Entry 5H06 (X-ray diffraction, 1.95 A resolution); this record covers chain A.

[Chain A]
Name: AmyP
From: marine metagenome
Amino-acid sequence (640 residues; row label = number of the first residue in the row; numbering starts at 0):
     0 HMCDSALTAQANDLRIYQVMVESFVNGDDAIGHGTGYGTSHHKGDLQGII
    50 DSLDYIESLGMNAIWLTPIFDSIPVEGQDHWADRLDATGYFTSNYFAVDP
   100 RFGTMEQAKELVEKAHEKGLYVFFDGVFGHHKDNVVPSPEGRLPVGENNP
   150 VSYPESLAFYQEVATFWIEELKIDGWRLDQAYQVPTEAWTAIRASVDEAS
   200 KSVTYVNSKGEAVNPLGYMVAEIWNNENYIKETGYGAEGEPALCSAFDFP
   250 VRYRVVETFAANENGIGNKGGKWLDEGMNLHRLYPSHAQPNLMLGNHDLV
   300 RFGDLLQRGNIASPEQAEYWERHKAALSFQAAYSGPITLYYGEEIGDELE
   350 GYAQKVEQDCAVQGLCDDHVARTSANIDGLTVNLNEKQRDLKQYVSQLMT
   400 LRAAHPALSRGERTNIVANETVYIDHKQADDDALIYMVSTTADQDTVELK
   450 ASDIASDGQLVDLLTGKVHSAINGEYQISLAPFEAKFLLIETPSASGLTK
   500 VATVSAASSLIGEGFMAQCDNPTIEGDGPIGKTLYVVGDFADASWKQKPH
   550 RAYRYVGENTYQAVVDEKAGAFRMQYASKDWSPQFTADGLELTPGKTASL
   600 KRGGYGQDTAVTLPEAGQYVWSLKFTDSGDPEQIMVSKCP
Not modelled in the structure: 497-639
Disulfide bonds: Cys2-Cys243, Cys359-Cys365
Bound ions: Ca2+ site 1: Asn25, Asp27, Ile30, Lys42, Asp44; Ca2+ site 2: Asp303, Gln306, Glu347, Leu348, Tyr351
From the paper describing this entry:
  - mutagenesis - E221Q: abolished catalytic activity
  - catalytic residues: Asp178, Glu221, Asp297
  - contacts within the chain: Arg307-Asp366 (hydrogen bond), Tyr351-Val369 (hydrophobic contact)
  - Ca2+ coordination: Asn25, Asp27, Ile30, Lys42, Asp44, Asp303, Gln306, Glu347, Leu348, Tyr351
  - mutagenesis - Y351A: decreased catalytic activity on soluble and insoluble rice starch
  - mutagenesis - K131A, Y351A: decreased binding to gamma-CD
  - binding site for alpha-D-glucopyranose: Tyr36, Leu84, Asp367, His368
  - mutagenesis - K131A, N148A, N148Y: decreased catalytic activity on soluble and insoluble starch
  - mutagenesis - N148A: decreased catalytic activity on gamma-CD
  - mutagenesis - R141A: unchanged catalytic activity on soluble and insoluble rice starch
  - mutagenesis - W80A/Y228A/Y252A/W272A: decreased catalytic activity
  - mutagenesis - K131A, R141A, N148A, N148Y: decreased stability
  - mutagenesis - W80A, Y228A, Y252A, W272A: unchanged catalytic activity

[Summary]
The Ca2+ site 1 is built by Asn25, Asp27, Ile30, Lys42 and Asp44. Asp303, Gln306, Glu347, Leu348 and Tyr351
form the Ca2+ site 2. The paper reports catalytic residues Asp178, Glu221 and Asp297; K131A, R141A and N148A,
among others, reduce stability; 11 substitutions were tested in all.
Chain A is AmyP (marine metagenome); the structure, Crystal structure of AmyP in complex with maltose, was
determined by X-ray diffraction (same publication as 5H05).
